8OPX - chains B and C of the 4 polymer chains in the assembly; structure by X-ray diffraction, 2.90 A resolution.

Chain B:
Molecule: 3-hydroxyacyl-CoA dehydrogenase
Source organism: Mycobacterium tuberculosis H37Rv
Notes: EC 1.1.1.35
UniProt: O53872 (O53872_MYCTU); residue numbers follow UniProt; this construct covers 1-720
Chain sequence (736 residues; each row starts with the number of its first residue; numbers below 1 keep their minus sign (Met-15 is residue -15)):
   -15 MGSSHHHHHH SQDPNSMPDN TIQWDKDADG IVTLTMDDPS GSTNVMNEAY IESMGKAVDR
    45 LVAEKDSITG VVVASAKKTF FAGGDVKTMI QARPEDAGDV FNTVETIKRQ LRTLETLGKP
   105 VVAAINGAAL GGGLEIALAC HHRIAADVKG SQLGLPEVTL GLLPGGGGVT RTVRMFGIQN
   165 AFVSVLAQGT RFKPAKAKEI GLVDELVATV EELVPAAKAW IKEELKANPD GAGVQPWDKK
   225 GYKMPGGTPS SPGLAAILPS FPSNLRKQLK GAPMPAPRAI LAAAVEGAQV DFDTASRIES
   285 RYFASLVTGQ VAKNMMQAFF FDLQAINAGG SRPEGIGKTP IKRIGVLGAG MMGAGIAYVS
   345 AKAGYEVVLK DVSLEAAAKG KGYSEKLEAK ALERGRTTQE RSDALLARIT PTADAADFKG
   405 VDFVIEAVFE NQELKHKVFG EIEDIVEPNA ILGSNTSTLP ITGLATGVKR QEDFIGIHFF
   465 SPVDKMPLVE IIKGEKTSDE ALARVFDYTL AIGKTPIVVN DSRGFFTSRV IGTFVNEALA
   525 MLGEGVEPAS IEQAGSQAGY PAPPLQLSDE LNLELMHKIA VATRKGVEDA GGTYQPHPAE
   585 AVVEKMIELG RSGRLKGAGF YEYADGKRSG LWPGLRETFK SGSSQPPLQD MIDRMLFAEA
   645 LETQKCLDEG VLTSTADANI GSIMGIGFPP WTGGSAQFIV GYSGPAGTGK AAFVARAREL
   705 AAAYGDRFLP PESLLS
Unresolved in the structure: -15, -8 to 0, 575-576
Differences from the reference sequence: initiating methionine (-15); expression tag (-14 to 0)

Chain C:
Molecule: Putative acyltransferase Rv0859
Source organism: Mycobacterium tuberculosis H37Rv
Notes: EC 2.3.1.-
UniProt: O53871 (Y0859_MYCTU); residue numbers follow UniProt; this construct covers 1-403
Chain sequence (403 residues; row label = number of the first residue in the row):
     1 MSEEAFIYEA IRTPRGKQKN GSLHEVKPLS LVVGLIDELR KRHPDLDENL ISDVILGCVS
    61 PVGDQGGDIA RAAVLASGMP VTSGGVQLNR FCASGLEAVN TAAQKVRSGW DDLVLAGGVE
   121 SMSRVPMGSD GGAMGLDPAT NYDVMFVPQS IGADLIATIE GFSREDVDAY ALRSQQKAAE
   181 AWSGGYFAKS VVPVRDQNGL LILDHDEHMR PDTTKEGLAK LKPAFEGLAA LGGFDDVALQ
   241 KYHWVEKINH VHTGGNSSGI VDGAALVMIG SAAAGKLQGL TPRARIVATA TSGADPVIML
   301 TGPTPATRKV LDRAGLTVDD IDLFELNEAF ASVVLKFQKD LNIPDEKLNV NGGAIAMGHP
   361 LGATGAMILG TMVDELERRN ARRALITLCI GGGMGVATII ERV
Unresolved in the structure: 1, 226-231

How chain B and chain C interact:
Residue-residue contacts (43; chain B residue first):
  Ala239(B) - Leu136(C)
  Leu242(B) - Leu136(C)
  Pro243(B) - Gly135(C)
  Pro243(B) - Leu136(C)
  Pro243(B) - Asn141(C)
  Pro243(B) - Phe234(C)
  Ser244(B) - Gly232(C)
  Ser244(B) - Phe234(C)
  Pro246(B) - Pro138(C)  hydrophobic
  Pro246(B) - Asn141(C)
  Pro246(B) - Tyr142(C)
  Ser247(B) - Gly232(C)  hydrogen bond (side chain-backbone)
  Ser247(B) - Phe234(C)
  Ser247(B) - Val237(C)
  Asn248(B) - Gly232(C)  hydrogen bond (backbone-backbone)
  Asn248(B) - Gly233(C)
  Arg250(B) - Tyr142(C)  hydrogen bond (side chain-backbone)
  Arg250(B) - Met145(C)
  Arg250(B) - Gln240(C)  hydrogen bond (backbone-side chain)
  Lys251(B) - Gly233(C)
  Lys251(B) - Asp236(C)
  Leu253(B) - Tyr142(C)
  Lys254(B) - Gln240(C)
  Gly255(B) - Gln240(C)
  Arg262(B) - Ala139(C)
  Arg262(B) - Tyr142(C)
  Arg262(B) - Asp143(C)  salt bridge
  Leu265(B) - Pro138(C)
  Val269(B) - Pro138(C)  hydrophobic
  Glu270(B) - Asp137(C)
  Tyr286(B) - Ala139(C)
  Glu531(B) - Trp244(C)
  Ala533(B) - His243(C)
  Ala533(B) - Trp244(C)
  Ser534(B) - His243(C)  hydrogen bond
  Ser534(B) - Trp244(C)
  Gln537(B) - Leu239(C)  hydrogen bond (side chain-backbone)
  Gln537(B) - Gln240(C)
  Gln537(B) - His243(C)
  Gln541(B) - Gln240(C)  hydrogen bond (side chain-backbone)
  Gly614(B) - Glu246(C)
  Leu615(B) - Glu246(C)  hydrogen bond (backbone-side chain)
  Leu632(B) - His243(C)
Other interface residues (no listed pair), chain B (29 interface residues in all): Leu249, Ala256, Met258, Ala266
Other interface residues (no listed pair), chain C (21 interface residues in all): Phe146, Val245

Overview:
29 residues of chain B and 21 residues of chain C are in contact; the contacts include 8 hydrogen bonds and 1
salt bridge. Polar pairs include Arg262(B)-Asp143(C), Ser247(B)-Gly232(C) and Arg250(B)-Tyr142(C).
Chain B is 3-hydroxyacyl-CoA dehydrogenase and chain C is Putative acyltransferase Rv0859, both from
Mycobacterium tuberculosis H37Rv; the structure, Structure of Mycobacterium tuberculosis beta-oxidation
trifunctional enzyme in complex with Trehalose (Fragment-B-TRE), was determined by X-ray diffraction,
deposited together with 8OPU, 8OPV, 8OPW, 8OPY, 8OQL, 8OQM and 10 further entries.
